2WBG - chains A and C; structure by X-ray diffraction, 1.85 A resolution.

Chain A (and C):
Protein: Beta-glucosidase A
Source organism: Thermotoga maritima
Notes: EC 3.2.1.21; chain C of this document is another copy of the same molecule, construct and numbering; everything in this record applies to it too
Reference sequence: Q08638 (BGLA_THEMA); numbering as in UniProt (aligned over 2-446)
Sequence (468 residues; each row starts with the number of its first residue; numbers below 1 keep their minus sign (Met-21 is residue -21)):
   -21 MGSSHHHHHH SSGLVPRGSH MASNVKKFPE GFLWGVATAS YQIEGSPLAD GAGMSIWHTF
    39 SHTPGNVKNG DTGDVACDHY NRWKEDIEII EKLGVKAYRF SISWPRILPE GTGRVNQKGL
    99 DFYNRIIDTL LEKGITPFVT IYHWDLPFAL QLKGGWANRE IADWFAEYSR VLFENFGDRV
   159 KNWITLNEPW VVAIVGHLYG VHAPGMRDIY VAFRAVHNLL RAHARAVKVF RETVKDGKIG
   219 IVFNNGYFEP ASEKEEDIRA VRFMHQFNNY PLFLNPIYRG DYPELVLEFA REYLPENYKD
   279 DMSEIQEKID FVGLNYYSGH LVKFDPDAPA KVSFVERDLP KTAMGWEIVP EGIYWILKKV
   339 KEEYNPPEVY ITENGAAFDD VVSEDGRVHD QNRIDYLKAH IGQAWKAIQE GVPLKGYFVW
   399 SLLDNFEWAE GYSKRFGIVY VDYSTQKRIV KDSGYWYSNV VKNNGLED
Unresolved in the structure: -21 to 2, 446
Residues lining bound ligands: 3-imino-2-oxa- (LGS; (3Z,5S,6R,7S,8R,8aR)-3-(octylimino)hexahydro[1,3]oxazolo[3,4-a]pyridine-5,6,7,8-tetrol): Gln20, His121, Trp122, Asn165, Glu166, Asn293, Tyr295, Ser296, His298, Phe312, Trp324, Glu351, Trp398, Glu405, Trp406, Phe414
Swiss-Prot annotation at these positions:
  - active site: Glu166 (Proton donor), Glu351 (Nucleophile)

Chain A / chain C interface:
Contacting residue pairs (61; chain A residue first):
  Met32(A) - Tyr188(C)  hydrophobic
  His36(A) - Tyr188(C)
  Thr37(A) - Asp186(C)  hydrogen bond
  Thr37(A) - Tyr188(C)
  Phe38(A) - Arg185(C)
  Phe38(A) - Asp186(C)
  His40(A) - Ile187(C)
  His40(A) - Tyr188(C)
  Thr41(A) - Leu176(C)
  Thr41(A) - Arg185(C)
  Thr41(A) - Asp186(C)
  Thr41(A) - Ile187(C)  hydrogen bond (side chain-backbone)
  Pro42(A) - Arg185(C)  hydrogen bond (backbone-side chain)
  Gly43(A) - Arg185(C)
  Asn44(A) - Arg185(C)  hydrogen bond
  Phe126(A) - Asp186(C)
  Phe126(A) - Tyr188(C)  hydrophobic
  Phe126(A) - Val189(C)  hydrophobic
  Phe126(A) - Arg192(C)
  Leu130(A) - Lys131(C)
  Leu130(A) - Gly132(C)
  Leu130(A) - Ala135(C)
  Leu130(A) - Asn136(C)  hydrogen bond (backbone-backbone)
  Leu130(A) - Arg192(C)
  Lys131(A) - Leu130(C)
  Lys131(A) - Lys131(C)
  Lys131(A) - Gly132(C)
  Lys131(A) - Asn136(C)  hydrogen bond
  Lys131(A) - Glu138(C)  salt bridge
  Gly132(A) - Leu130(C)
  Gly132(A) - Lys131(C)
  Gly132(A) - Gly132(C)
  Ala135(A) - Leu130(C)
  Asn136(A) - Leu130(C)
  Asn136(A) - Lys131(C)
  Leu176(A) - Thr41(C)
  Pro182(A) - Met184(C)
  Gly183(A) - Gly183(C)
  Gly183(A) - Met184(C)
  Gly183(A) - Arg185(C)  hydrogen bond (backbone-backbone)
  Met184(A) - Pro182(C)
  Met184(A) - Gly183(C)
  Met184(A) - Met184(C)  hydrophobic
  Arg185(A) - Phe38(C)
  Arg185(A) - Thr41(C)
  Arg185(A) - Pro42(C)  hydrogen bond (side chain-backbone)
  Arg185(A) - Gly43(C)  hydrogen bond (side chain-backbone)
  Arg185(A) - Asn44(C)  hydrogen bond
  Arg185(A) - Gly183(C)  hydrogen bond (backbone-backbone)
  Asp186(A) - Thr37(C)  hydrogen bond
  Asp186(A) - Phe38(C)
  Asp186(A) - Thr41(C)
  Asp186(A) - Phe126(C)
  Ile187(A) - His40(C)
  Ile187(A) - Thr41(C)  hydrogen bond (backbone-side chain)
  Tyr188(A) - Met32(C)  hydrophobic
  Tyr188(A) - Thr37(C)
  Tyr188(A) - Phe126(C)  hydrophobic
  Val189(A) - Phe126(C)  hydrophobic
  Arg192(A) - Phe126(C)
  Arg192(A) - Leu130(C)
Interface residues without a listed pair, chain A (27 interface residues in all): Ile34, Pro307
Interface residues without a listed pair, chain C (29 interface residues in all): Ile34, His36, Tyr271, Pro307

Summary:
Chain A and chain C form an interface of 27 and 29 residues respectively, with 13 hydrogen bonds and 1 salt
bridge. Polar contacts include Lys131(A)-Glu138(C), Thr37(A)-Asp186(C) and Thr41(A)-Ile187(C). Bound to chain
A: 3-imino-2-oxa-.
Both chains are Beta-glucosidase A (Thermotoga maritima). Entry 2WBG (Structure of family 1 beta-glucosidase
from Thermotoga maritima in complex with 3-imino-2-oxa-(+)-castanospermine) was determined by X-ray
diffraction together with 2WC3 and 2WC4 from the same study.
